PDB entry 8JV0 | X-ray diffraction, 2.20 A resolution | chains A and C of the 3 polymer chains in the assembly

== Chain A ==
Protein: MHC class I antigen
Organism: Sus scrofa
Reference sequence: B1A9P1 (B1A9P1_PIG); residues 1-275 here correspond to UniProt positions 25-299 (UniProt number = residue number + 24)
Amino-acid sequence (275 residues; row label = number of the first residue in the row):
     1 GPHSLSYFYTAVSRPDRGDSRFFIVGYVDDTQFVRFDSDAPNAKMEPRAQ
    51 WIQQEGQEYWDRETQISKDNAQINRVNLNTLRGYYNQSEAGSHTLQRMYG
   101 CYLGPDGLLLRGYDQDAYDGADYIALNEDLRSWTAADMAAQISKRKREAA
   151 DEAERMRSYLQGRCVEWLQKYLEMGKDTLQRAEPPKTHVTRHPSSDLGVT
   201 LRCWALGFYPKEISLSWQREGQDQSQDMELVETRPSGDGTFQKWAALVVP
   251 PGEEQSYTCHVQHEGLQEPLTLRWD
Cystine bridges: Cys101-Cys164, Cys203-Cys259

== Chain C ==
Protein: Tyr-met-asn-cys-ser-leu-pro-thr-tyr
Amino-acid sequence (9 residues; row label = number of the first residue in the row):
     1 YMNCSLPTY

== Interface between chain A and chain C ==
Pairs across the interface (44; chain A residue first):
  Leu5(A) - Tyr1(C)
  Tyr7(A) - Tyr1(C)  hydrogen bond (side chain-backbone)
  Tyr7(A) - Met2(C)  hydrophobic
  Tyr9(A) - Met2(C)
  Ile24(A) - Met2(C)  hydrophobic
  Met45(A) - Met2(C)  hydrophobic
  Arg62(A) - Tyr1(C)  hydrogen bond
  Arg62(A) - Met2(C)  hydrogen bond (side chain-backbone)
  Arg62(A) - Cys4(C)
  Glu63(A) - Tyr1(C)
  Glu63(A) - Met2(C)  hydrogen bond (side chain-backbone)
  Ile66(A) - Met2(C)  hydrophobic
  Ile66(A) - Asn3(C)
  Ile66(A) - Cys4(C)  hydrophobic
  Ser67(A) - Met2(C)
  Asn70(A) - Leu6(C)
  Ile73(A) - Leu6(C)  hydrophobic
  Asn77(A) - Tyr9(C)
  Thr80(A) - Tyr9(C)
  Leu81(A) - Tyr9(C)  hydrophobic
  Tyr84(A) - Tyr9(C)  hydrogen bond (side chain-backbone)
  Leu95(A) - Tyr9(C)  hydrophobic
  Arg97(A) - Pro7(C)
  Tyr99(A) - Met2(C)
  Tyr99(A) - Asn3(C)  hydrogen bond (side chain-backbone)
  Asp116(A) - Tyr9(C)  hydrogen bond
  Tyr123(A) - Tyr9(C)  hydrophobic
  Ser143(A) - Tyr9(C)
  Lys146(A) - Thr8(C)
  Arg147(A) - Pro7(C)
  Arg147(A) - Thr8(C)  hydrogen bond (side chain-backbone)
  Arg147(A) - Tyr9(C)
  Glu152(A) - Leu6(C)
  Glu152(A) - Pro7(C)
  Glu152(A) - Thr8(C)  hydrogen bond
  Arg155(A) - Ser5(C)
  Met156(A) - Asn3(C)  hydrogen bond
  Met156(A) - Ser5(C)
  Tyr159(A) - Tyr1(C)  hydrogen bond (side chain-backbone)
  Tyr159(A) - Met2(C)
  Tyr159(A) - Asn3(C)
  Arg163(A) - Tyr1(C)
  Trp167(A) - Tyr1(C)  hydrophobic
  Tyr171(A) - Tyr1(C)  hydrogen bond (side chain-backbone)
Also at the interface, not in a pair above, chain A (33 interface residues in all): Tyr59, Asp69, Asn74

== In short ==
The interface between chain A and chain C involves 33 residues on one side and 9 on the other; the contacts
include 12 hydrogen bonds. Polar contacts include Tyr7(A)-Tyr1(C), Arg62(A)-Tyr1(C) and Arg62(A)-Met2(C).
Here chain A is MHC class I antigen (Sus scrofa) and chain C is Tyr-met-asn-cys-ser-leu-pro-thr-tyr. Entry
8JV0 (Crystal structure of the SLA-2*1001 allele and ASFV antigenic peptide at 2.2A resolution) was determined
by X-ray diffraction.
